Entry 7UKP (X-ray diffraction, 2.80 A resolution); this record covers chains A and B of the 4 polymer chains in the assembly.

== Chain A ==
Name: Integrin alpha-IIb heavy chain
From: Homo sapiens
Reference sequence: P08514 (ITA2B_HUMAN); residues 1-457 here correspond to UniProt positions 32-488 (UniProt number = residue number + 31)
Sequence (457 residues; row label = number of the first residue in the row):
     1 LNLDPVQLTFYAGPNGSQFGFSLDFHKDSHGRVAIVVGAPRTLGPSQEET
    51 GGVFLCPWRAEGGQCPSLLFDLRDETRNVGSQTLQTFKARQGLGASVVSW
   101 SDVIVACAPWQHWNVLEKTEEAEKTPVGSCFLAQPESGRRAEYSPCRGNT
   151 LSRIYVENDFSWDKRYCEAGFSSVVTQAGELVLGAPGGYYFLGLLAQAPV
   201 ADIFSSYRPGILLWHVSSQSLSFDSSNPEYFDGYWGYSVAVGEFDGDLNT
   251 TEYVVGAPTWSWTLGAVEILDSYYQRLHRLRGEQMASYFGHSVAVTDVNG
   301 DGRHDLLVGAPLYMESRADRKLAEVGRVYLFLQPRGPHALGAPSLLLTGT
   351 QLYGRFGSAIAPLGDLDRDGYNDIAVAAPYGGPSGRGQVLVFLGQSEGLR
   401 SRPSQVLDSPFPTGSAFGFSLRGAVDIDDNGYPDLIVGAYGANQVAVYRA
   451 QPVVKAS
Unresolved in the structure: 455-457
Cystine bridges: Cys-56/Cys-65, Cys-107/Cys-130, Cys-146/Cys-167
Bound ions: Ca2+ site 1: Glu-243, Asp-245, Asp-247, Thr-250, Glu-252; Ca2+ site 2: Asp-297, Asn-299, Asp-301, Arg-303, Asp-305; Ca2+ site 3: Asp-365, Asp-367, Asp-369, Tyr-371, Asp-373; Ca2+ site 4: Asp-426, Asp-428, Asn-430, Tyr-432, Asp-434
Residues lining bound ligands: NJ9 (3-(4-{[(5S)-3-(4-carbamimidoylphenyl)-2-oxo-1,3-oxazolidin-5-yl]methyl}piperazin-1-yl)propanoic acid): Asp-159, Phe-160, Tyr-189, Tyr-190, Leu-192, Asp-224, Ser-225, Ser-226, Phe-231
UniProt features mapped onto this chain:
  - binding site (Ca(2+)): Glu-243, Asp-245, Asp-247, Thr-250, Glu-252, Asp-297, Asn-299, Asp-301, Arg-303, Asp-305, Asp-365, Asp-367, Asp-369, Tyr-371, Asp-373, Asp-426, Asp-428, Asn-430, Tyr-432, Asp-434
  - glycosylation (N-linked (GlcNAc...) asparagine): Asn-15, Asn-249

== Chain B ==
Name: Isoform Beta-3C of Integrin beta-3
From: Homo sapiens
Reference sequence: P05106 (ITB3_HUMAN), isoform P05106-3; residues 1-472 here correspond to UniProt positions 27-498 (UniProt number = residue number + 26)
Sequence (472 residues; numbered 1 to 472; the number before each row is that of its first residue):
     1 GPNICTTRGVSSCQQCLAVSPMCAWCSDEALPLGSPRCDLKENLLKDNCA
    51 PESIEFPVSEARVLEDRPLSDKGSGDSSQVTQVSPQRIALRLRPDDSKNF
   101 SIQVRQVEDYPVDIYYLMDLSYSMKDDLWSIQNLGTKLATQMRKLTSNLR
   151 IGFGAFVDKPVSPYMYISPPEALENPCYDMKTTCLPMFGYKHVLTLTDQV
   201 TRFNEEVKKQSVSRNRDAPEGGFDAIMQATVCDEKIGWRNDASHLLVFTT
   251 DAKTHIALDGRLAGIVQPNDGQCHVGSDNHYSASTTMDYPSLGLMTEKLS
   301 QKNINLIFAVTENVVNLYQNYSELIPGTTVGVLSMDSSNVLQLIVDAYGK
   351 IRSKVELEVRDLPEELSLSFNATCLNNEVIPGLKSCMGLKIGDTVSFSIE
   401 AKVRGCPQEKEKSFTIKPVGFKDSLIVQVTFDCDCACQAQAEPNSHRCNN
   451 GNGTFECGVCRCGPGWLGSQCE
Unresolved in the structure: 467-472
Cystine bridges: Cys-5/Cys-23, Cys-13/Cys-435, Cys-16/Cys-38, Cys-26/Cys-49, Cys-177/Cys-184, Cys-232/Cys-273, Cys-374/Cys-386, Cys-406/Cys-433, Cys-437/Cys-457, Cys-448/Cys-460
Covalent attachments: N-acetylglucosamine (NAG) linked to Asn-99, Asn-320, Asn-371
Bound ions: Mn2+ site 1: Ser-121, Ser-123, Glu-220 (together with NJ9); Mn2+ site 2: Asp-158, Asn-215, Asp-217, Pro-219, Glu-220
Residues lining bound ligands: NJ9 (3-(4-{[(5S)-3-(4-carbamimidoylphenyl)-2-oxo-1,3-oxazolidin-5-yl]methyl}piperazin-1-yl)propanoic acid): Ser-121, Tyr-122, Ser-123, Ser-213, Arg-214, Asn-215, Arg-216, Ala-218, Glu-220
UniProt features mapped onto this chain:
  - region: Cys-177 to Cys-184 (Involved in CX3CL1-, NRG1-, FGF1- and IGF1-binding), Gln-267 to Met-287 (CX3CL1-binding)
  - binding site (Mg(2+)): Ser-121, Ser-123, Glu-220
  - binding site (Ca(2+)): Ser-123, Asp-126, Asp-127, Asp-158, Asn-215, Asp-217, Pro-219, Glu-220, Asp-251, Met-335
  - glycosylation (N-linked (GlcNAc...) asparagine): Asn-99, Asn-320, Asn-371, Asn-452
What the authors report for this chain:
  - Mn2+ coordination: Ser-123
  - conformationally variable residues (loop rearrangement): Ser-123
  - mutagenesis - N305T (6-fold): increased binding to FITC-echistatin

== Interface between chain A and chain B ==
Residue-residue contacts (65; chain A residue first):
  Phe-21(A) / Arg-261(B)
  Phe-21(A) / Val-266(B)  hydrophobic
  Arg-41(A) / Gly-264(B)  hydrogen bond (side chain-backbone)
  Trp-110(A) / Arg-261(B)  hydrogen bond (side chain-backbone)
  Trp-110(A) / Leu-262(B)  hydrogen bond (side chain-backbone)
  Trp-110(A) / Gly-264(B)
  His-112(A) / Ser-162(B)  hydrogen bond
  His-112(A) / Ile-167(B)
  Glu-121(A) / Ser-168(B)  hydrogen bond
  Glu-121(A) / Pro-169(B)
  Glu-123(A) / Ser-168(B)
  Glu-123(A) / Arg-216(B)  salt bridge
  Lys-124(A) / Ile-167(B)
  Lys-124(A) / Ser-168(B)  hydrogen bond (backbone-side chain)
  Thr-125(A) / Arg-216(B)
  Pro-126(A) / Ser-162(B)
  Pro-126(A) / Pro-163(B)  hydrophobic
  Tyr-166(A) / Arg-216(B)
  Glu-168(A) / Pro-163(B)
  Glu-168(A) / Leu-262(B)
  Phe-171(A) / Arg-261(B)
  Tyr-190(A) / Arg-216(B)  hydrogen bond (side chain-backbone)
  Phe-191(A) / Asp-217(B)
  Phe-231(A) / Lys-253(B)  hydrogen bond (backbone-side chain)
  Asp-232(A) / Pro-219(B)
  Asp-232(A) / Lys-253(B)  salt bridge
  Tyr-234(A) / His-255(B)
  Tyr-234(A) / Asp-259(B)
  Tyr-234(A) / Leu-262(B)  hydrophobic
  Tyr-237(A) / Leu-258(B)  hydrogen bond (side chain-backbone)
  Tyr-237(A) / Arg-261(B)
  Thr-259(A) / Ile-256(B)
  Thr-259(A) / Asp-259(B)
  Trp-262(A) / Lys-253(B)
  Trp-262(A) / Leu-317(B)  hydrophobic
  Thr-263(A) / Ile-256(B)
  Thr-263(A) / Tyr-321(B)  hydrogen bond
  Met-285(A) / Leu-317(B)  hydrophobic
  Met-285(A) / Asn-320(B)
  Met-285(A) / Tyr-321(B)  hydrophobic
  Met-285(A) / Leu-324(B)
  Ala-286(A) / Ile-256(B)  hydrophobic
  Ala-286(A) / Leu-292(B)  hydrophobic
  Tyr-288(A) / Ile-256(B)  hydrophobic
  Tyr-288(A) / Ala-257(B)
  Tyr-288(A) / Leu-258(B)  hydrogen bond (side chain-backbone)
  Tyr-288(A) / Asp-259(B)  hydrogen bond
  His-291(A) / Leu-258(B)
  Pro-311(A) / Leu-258(B)  hydrophobic
  Leu-312(A) / Ala-257(B)  hydrophobic
  Leu-312(A) / Leu-258(B)  hydrophobic
  Met-314(A) / Gly-293(B)
  Met-314(A) / Leu-324(B)  hydrophobic
  Asp-319(A) / Lys-384(B)  salt bridge
  Lys-321(A) / Glu-358(B)  salt bridge
  Leu-322(A) / Leu-324(B)
  Glu-324(A) / Ser-291(B)  hydrogen bond
  Tyr-353(A) / Gly-293(B)  hydrogen bond (side chain-backbone)
  Tyr-353(A) / Leu-294(B)
  Tyr-353(A) / Glu-297(B)  hydrogen bond
  Arg-355(A) / Leu-258(B)
  Arg-355(A) / Pro-268(B)
  Tyr-380(A) / Pro-268(B)
  Phe-419(A) / Arg-261(B)
  Tyr-440(A) / Val-266(B)
Interface residues without a listed pair, chain A (44 interface residues in all): Gln-18, Ala-95, Asn-114, Pro-186, Gly-187, Gln-284, Arg-320
Interface residues without a listed pair, chain B (34 interface residues in all): Tyr-166, Asp-179, Ala-263, Pro-326

== Summary ==
44 residues of chain A face 34 of chain B across their interface, with 15 hydrogen bonds and 4 salt bridges.
Polar pairs include Glu-123(A)/Arg-216(B), Asp-232(A)/Lys-253(B) and Asp-319(A)/Lys-384(B). Compound NJ9 is
bound between chain A and chain B. From the paper: N305T of chain B increases binding to FITC-echistatin; Mn2+
coordination by Ser-123(B).
Here chain A is Integrin alpha-IIb heavy chain and chain B is Isoform Beta-3C of Integrin beta-3, both from
Homo sapiens. Entry 7UKP (Integrin alpha IIB beta3 complex with a gantofiban analog) was determined by X-ray
diffraction together with 7L8P, 7TCT, 7TD8, 7THO, 7TMZ, 7TPD and 15 further entries from the same study.
